Entry 6A5Y (X-ray diffraction, 2.10 A resolution); this record covers chains A and D of the 4 polymer chains in the assembly.

[Chain A]
Molecule: Bile acid receptor
From: Homo sapiens
Notes: fragment: ligand binding domain
UniProt: Q96RI1 (NR1H4_HUMAN); residues 244-471 here correspond to UniProt positions 258-485 (UniProt number = residue number + 14)
Amino-acid sequence (228 residues; row label = number of the first residue in the row):
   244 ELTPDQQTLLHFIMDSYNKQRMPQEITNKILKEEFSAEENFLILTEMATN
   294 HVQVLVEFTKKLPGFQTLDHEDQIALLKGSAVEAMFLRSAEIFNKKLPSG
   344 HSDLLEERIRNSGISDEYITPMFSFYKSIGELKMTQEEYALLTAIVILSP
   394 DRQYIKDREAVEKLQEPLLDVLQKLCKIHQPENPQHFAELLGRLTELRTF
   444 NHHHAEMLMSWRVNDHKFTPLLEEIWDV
Construct notes: engineered mutation Glu432 (Cys446 in Q96RI1), Glu466 (Cys480 in Q96RI1)
Ligand contacts: 9R0 (2-[2-[[3-[2,6-bis(chloranyl)phenyl]-5-cyclopropyl-1,2-oxazol-4-yl]methoxy]-6-azaspiro[3.4]octan-6-yl]-1,3-benzothiazole-6-carboxylic acid): Met265, Thr270, Ile273, Phe284, Leu287, Thr288, Met290, Ala291, His294, Met328, Phe329, Arg331, Ser332, Ile335, Leu340, Pro341, His344, Leu348, Ile352, Ile357, Met365, Tyr369, His447, Met450, Trp454, Phe461, Leu465, Trp469
Curated features (UniProtKB/Swiss-Prot):
  - binding site (chenodeoxycholate): Arg331, Tyr361, Tyr369, His447
  - modified residue: Thr442 (Phosphothreonine)
  - cross-link: Lys275 (Glycyl lysine isopeptide (Lys-Gly) (interchain with G-Cter in SUMO1))
Reported in the primary citation:
  - binding site for 9R0: His344
  - contacts within the chain: His445-Glu449 (backbone contact)
  - conformationally variable residues: Arg455
  - mutagenesis - H445A: decreased signaling in response to 9cRA and GW4064
  - mutagenesis - R441A, R455S: decreased signaling in response to the two receptor agonists

[Chain D]
Molecule: Retinoic acid receptor RXR-alpha
From: Homo sapiens
UniProt: P19793 (RXRA_HUMAN); residues 225-462 here = UniProt positions 225-462
Amino-acid sequence (238 residues; each row starts with the number of its first residue):
   225 SANEDMPVERILEAELAVEPKTETYVEANMGLNPSSPNDPVTNICQAADK
   275 QLFTLVEWAKRIPHFSELPLDDQVILLRAGWNELLIASFSHRSIAVKDGI
   325 LLATGLHVHRNSAHSAGVGAIFDRVLTELVSKMRDMQMDKTELGCLRAIV
   375 LFNPDSKGLSNPAEVEALREKVYASLEAYCKHKYPEQPGRFAKLLLRLPA
   425 LRSIGLKCLEHLFFFKLIGDTPIDTFLMEMLEAPHQMT
Disordered / not traced: 225-227, 244-262, 458-462
Ligand contacts: (9cis)-retinoic acid (9CR): Ile268, Cys269, Ala271, Ala272, Gln275, Trp305, Asn306, Leu309, Ile310, Phe313, Arg316, Leu326, Ala327, Val342, Ile345, Cys432, His435, Leu436
Curated features (UniProtKB/Swiss-Prot):
  - region: Arg348 to Gly368 (Required for nuclear export)
  - binding site (9-cis-retinoate): Arg316, Ala327
  - binding site (all-trans-retinoate): Arg316, Ala327
  - modified residue (Phosphoserine): Ser259, Ser260
  - mutagenesis: Val280 (V280A: Abolished ubiquitination and degradation by UBR5), Glu352 to Thr462 (No impact on acetylation by EP300), Met357 to Met360 (Abolishes nuclear export), Leu418 to Leu430 (Abolishes nuclear localization), Glu434 (E434N/Q/K/A: As a heterodimer with NR1H4, impairs interaction with coactivator NCOA1. Impairs transcriptional activity)
Reported in the primary citation:
  - conformationally variable residues (helix shift): Cys432, His435, Leu436, Phe439
  - mutagenesis - E434A: decreased signaling in response to 9cRA and GW4064

[Chain A / chain D interface]
Pairs across the interface (37; chain A residue first):
  Asp394(A) - Glu352(D)
  Asp394(A) - Arg421(D)  salt bridge
  Glu405(A) - Lys356(D)  salt bridge
  Glu405(A) - Lys417(D)  salt bridge
  Gln408(A) - Leu420(D)
  Glu409(A) - Lys417(D)  salt bridge
  Leu412(A) - Leu420(D)  hydrophobic
  Gln416(A) - Glu401(D)  hydrogen bond
  Gln428(A) - Glu394(D)
  Gln428(A) - Tyr397(D)
  Gln428(A) - Ala398(D)
  Gln428(A) - Glu401(D)  hydrogen bond
  Gln428(A) - Phe415(D)
  Ala431(A) - Tyr397(D)  hydrophobic
  Ala431(A) - Phe415(D)  hydrophobic
  Ala431(A) - Leu419(D)  hydrophobic
  Glu432(A) - Glu390(D)
  Glu432(A) - Glu394(D)
  Glu432(A) - Tyr397(D)
  Leu434(A) - Leu419(D)  hydrophobic
  Gly435(A) - Tyr397(D)
  Arg436(A) - Asp379(D)  salt bridge
  Arg436(A) - Arg393(D)
  Leu437(A) - Leu420(D)  hydrophobic
  Leu437(A) - Pro423(D)  hydrophobic
  Thr438(A) - Leu422(D)
  Thr438(A) - Pro423(D)
  Thr438(A) - Arg426(D)
  Glu439(A) - Asp379(D)
  Glu439(A) - Arg426(D)  salt bridge
  Arg441(A) - Pro423(D)
  Arg441(A) - Ala424(D)
  Arg441(A) - Ser427(D)  hydrogen bond
  Thr442(A) - Arg426(D)  hydrogen bond
  Thr442(A) - Leu430(D)
  His445(A) - Leu430(D)
  His445(A) - Glu434(D)  salt bridge
Interface residues without a listed pair, chain A (19 interface residues in all): Phe430
Interface residues without a listed pair, chain D (24 interface residues in all): Pro412, Ala416, Lys431
Interface features reported in the paper:
  - residue pairs: Glu434(D)-His445(A) (hydrogen bond)

[Overview]
Chain A and chain D form an interface of 19 and 24 residues respectively, with 4 hydrogen bonds and 7 salt
bridges. Polar pairs include Asp394(A)-Arg421(D), Glu405(A)-Lys356(D) and Glu405(A)-Lys417(D). The authors
report a hydrogen bond between Glu434(D) and His445(A). The paper reports a binding site for 9R0 at His344(A);
R441A and R455S of chain A reduce signaling in response to the two receptor agonists; 4 substitutions were
tested in all.
Chain A is Bile acid receptor and chain D is Retinoic acid receptor RXR-alpha, both from Homo sapiens; the
structure, Crystal structure of human FXR/RXR-LBD heterodimer bound to HNC143 and 9cRA and SRC1, was
determined by X-ray diffraction (same publication as 6A5W, 6A5X, 6A5Z and 6A60).
